PDB entry 8RC8 | X-ray diffraction, 2.00 A resolution | chains A and B

Chain A:
Molecule: Formate dehydrogenase, alpha subunit, selenocysteine-containing
From: Desulfovibrio vulgaris str. Hildenborough
Notes: EC 1.2.1.2
UniProtKB: Q72EJ1 (Q72EJ1_DESVH); residues 1-1005 here = UniProt positions 1-1005
Amino-acid sequence (1013 residues; row label = number of the first residue in the row):
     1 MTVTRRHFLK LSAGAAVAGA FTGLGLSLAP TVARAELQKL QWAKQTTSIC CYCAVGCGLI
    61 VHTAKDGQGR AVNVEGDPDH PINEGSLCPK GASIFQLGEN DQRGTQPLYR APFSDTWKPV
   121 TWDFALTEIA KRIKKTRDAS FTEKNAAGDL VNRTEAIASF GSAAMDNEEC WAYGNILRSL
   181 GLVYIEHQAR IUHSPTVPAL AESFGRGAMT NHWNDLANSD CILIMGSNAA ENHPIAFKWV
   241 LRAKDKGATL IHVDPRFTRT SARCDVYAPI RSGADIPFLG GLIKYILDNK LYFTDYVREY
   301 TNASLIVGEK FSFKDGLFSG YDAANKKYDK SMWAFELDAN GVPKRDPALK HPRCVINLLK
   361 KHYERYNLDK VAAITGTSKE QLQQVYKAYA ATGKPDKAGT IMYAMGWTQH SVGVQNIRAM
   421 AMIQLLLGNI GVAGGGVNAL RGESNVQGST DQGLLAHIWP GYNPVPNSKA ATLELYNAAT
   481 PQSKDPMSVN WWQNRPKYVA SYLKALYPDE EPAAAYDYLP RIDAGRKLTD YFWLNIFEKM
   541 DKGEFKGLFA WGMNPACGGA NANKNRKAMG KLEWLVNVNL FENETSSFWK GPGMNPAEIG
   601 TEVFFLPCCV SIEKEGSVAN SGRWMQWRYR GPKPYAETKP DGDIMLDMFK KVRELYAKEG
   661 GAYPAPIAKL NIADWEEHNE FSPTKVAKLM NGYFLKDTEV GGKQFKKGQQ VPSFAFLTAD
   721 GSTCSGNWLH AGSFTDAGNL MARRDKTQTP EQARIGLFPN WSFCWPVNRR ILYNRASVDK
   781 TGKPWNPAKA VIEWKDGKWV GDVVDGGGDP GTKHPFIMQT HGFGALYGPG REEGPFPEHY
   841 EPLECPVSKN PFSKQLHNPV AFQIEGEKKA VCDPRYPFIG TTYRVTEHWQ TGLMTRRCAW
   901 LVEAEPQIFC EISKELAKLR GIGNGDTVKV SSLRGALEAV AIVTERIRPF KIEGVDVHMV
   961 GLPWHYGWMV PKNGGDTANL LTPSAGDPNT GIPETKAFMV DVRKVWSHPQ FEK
Not modelled in the structure: 1-35, 862-868, 1007-1013
Differences from the reference sequence: expression tag (1006-1013)
Modified positions: Sec192 (selenocysteine)
Disulfides: C845-C872
Metal / ion sites: 4Fe-4S cluster Fe: C50, C53, C57, C88
Ligand contacts:
  - hydrosulfuric acid (H2S): Q188, Sec192, G442, E443, V446
  - molybdopterin guanosine dinucleotide (MGD; 2-amino-5,6-dimercapto-7-methyl-3,7,8a,9-tetrahydro-8-oxa-1,3,9,10-tetraaza-anthracen-4-one guanosine dinucleotide), molecule 1: C53, K90, Sec192, M225, G226, S227, N228, E231, N232, H233, V253, D254, P255, R256, T258, I270, S272, G273, D275, A404, M405, G406, W407, G442, E443, T882, Y883, R884, V885, T886, H888, W889, Q890, H965, K996
  - molybdopterin guanosine dinucleotide (MGD), molecule 2: A164, M165, Q188, I191, Sec192, M405, E443, W551, G552, M553, N554, P555, G558, V578, N579, L580, C608, C609, K614, D641, T882, R884, W889, Q890, T891, G892, L893, M894, W964, N979, T982, T995, K996
  - 4Fe-4S cluster (SF4): C50, Y52, C53, V55, G56, C57, L87, C88, K90, G91, H233, P234, I235
From the paper describing this entry:
  - mutagenesis - C872A: increased catalytic activity
  - allosteric site: C845, C872 (citing earlier work)

Chain B:
Molecule: Formate dehydrogenase, beta subunit, putative
From: Desulfovibrio vulgaris str. Hildenborough
UniProtKB: Q72EJ0 (Q72EJ0_DESVH); numbering as in UniProt (aligned over 2-215)
Amino-acid sequence (214 residues; numbered 2 to 215; the number before each row is that of its first residue):
     2 GKMFFVDLSR CTACRGCQIA CKQWKNLPAE ETRNTGSHQN PPDLSYVTLK TVRFTEKSRK
    62 GPGIDWLFFP EQCRHCVEPP CKGQADVDLE GAVVKDETTG AVLFTELTAK VDGESVRSAC
   122 PYDIPRIDPV TKRLSKCDMC NDRVQNGLLP ACVKTCPTGT MNFGDEQEML ALAEKRLAEV
   182 KKTYPGAVLG DPNDVRVVYL FTRDPKDFYE HAVA
Metal / ion sites: 4Fe-4S cluster Fe site 1: C12, C15, C18, C157; 4Fe-4S cluster Fe site 2: C22, C138, C141, C153; 4Fe-4S cluster Fe site 3: C74, C77, C82, C121
Ligand contacts:
  - 4Fe-4S cluster (SF4), molecule 1: F5, C22, K26, L50, K51, Q73, C138, D139, M140, C141, P151, A152, C153
  - 4Fe-4S cluster (SF4), molecule 2: C12, T13, A14, C15, R16, G17, C18, V53, P71, T156, C157, P158, T159, T161, M162
  - 4Fe-4S cluster (SF4), molecule 3: C74, R75, H76, C77, P80, P81, C82, V103, F105, C121, P122, Y123, I125, P126, K137

Chain A / chain B interface:
Pairs across the interface (100; chain A residue first):
  E36(A) - N147(B)  hydrogen bond (backbone-side chain)
  L37(A) - W25(B)  hydrophobic
  L37(A) - D143(B)
  L37(A) - R144(B)
  L37(A) - N147(B)
  L37(A) - L149(B)  hydrophobic
  K39(A) - Q24(B)  hydrogen bond (side chain-backbone)
  K39(A) - W25(B)  hydrogen bond (side chain-backbone)
  K39(A) - N27(B)  hydrogen bond
  I60(A) - K155(B)
  N73(A) - Q24(B)  hydrogen bond
  N73(A) - W25(B)
  V74(A) - Q24(B)
  E75(A) - W25(B)
  E75(A) - R144(B)  salt bridge
  E75(A) - K155(B)  salt bridge
  G76(A) - K155(B)  hydrogen bond (backbone-side chain)
  P78(A) - K155(B)
  G85(A) - K155(B)
  S86(A) - K155(B)
  S86(A) - T156(B)
  S86(A) - C157(B)  hydrogen bond (side chain-backbone)
  S86(A) - P158(B)
  L87(A) - G17(B)
  L87(A) - T156(B)  hydrogen bond (backbone-side chain)
  P89(A) - C15(B)
  P89(A) - R16(B)
  P89(A) - G17(B)
  P89(A) - I20(B)
  A92(A) - I20(B)  hydrophobic
  A92(A) - Q24(B)
  S93(A) - I20(B)
  F95(A) - Q24(B)
  F95(A) - N27(B)
  A230(A) - T13(B)
  I235(A) - P158(B)  hydrophobic
  F237(A) - T13(B)
  K238(A) - P158(B)
  L241(A) - R11(B)
  L241(A) - T159(B)
  D245(A) - R11(B)  salt bridge
  F257(A) - R60(B)
  F257(A) - G64(B)
  F257(A) - I65(B)
  T258(A) - W67(B)
  R259(A) - T13(B)
  R259(A) - A14(B)  hydrogen bond (side chain-backbone)
  R259(A) - W67(B)
  A262(A) - F69(B)  hydrophobic
  R263(A) - L9(B)
  R263(A) - S10(B)  hydrogen bond (side chain-backbone)
  R263(A) - R11(B)
  R263(A) - C12(B)  hydrogen bond (side chain-backbone)
  R263(A) - Y185(B)  hydrogen bond
  Y267(A) - P63(B)
  P269(A) - P63(B)
  Q381(A) - P63(B)
  T886(A) - C15(B)
  E887(A) - C15(B)
  E887(A) - R16(B)  salt bridge
  A899(A) - A30(B)
  W900(A) - K23(B)
  W900(A) - Q24(B)
  W900(A) - L28(B)  hydrogen bond (side chain-backbone)
  V902(A) - T33(B)
  E903(A) - K23(B)  salt bridge
  E903(A) - A30(B)
  E903(A) - E31(B)  hydrogen bond (side chain-backbone)
  E903(A) - T33(B)  hydrogen bond (backbone-side chain)
  E903(A) - N41(B)
  E903(A) - P42(B)
  E903(A) - T49(B)
  A904(A) - R16(B)  hydrogen bond (backbone-side chain)
  A904(A) - H39(B)
  A904(A) - N41(B)
  E905(A) - R16(B)  salt bridge
  E905(A) - H39(B)  salt bridge
  P906(A) - T33(B)
  P906(A) - R34(B)
  P906(A) - N35(B)
  P906(A) - N41(B)
  Q907(A) - R34(B)
  Q907(A) - N35(B)  hydrogen bond (side chain-backbone)
  F909(A) - H39(B)
  E911(A) - H39(B)  salt bridge
  N924(A) - G37(B)  hydrogen bond (side chain-backbone)
  G925(A) - T36(B)
  G925(A) - G37(B)
  V940(A) - N35(B)
  V940(A) - G37(B)
  A941(A) - G37(B)
  I942(A) - N35(B)
  I942(A) - G37(B)
  T944(A) - E57(B)  hydrogen bond
  E945(A) - S59(B)  hydrogen bond
  E945(A) - I65(B)
  R946(A) - H39(B)
  R946(A) - E57(B)  salt bridge
  R946(A) - I65(B)
  R946(A) - W67(B)
Also at the interface, not in a pair above, chain A (57 interface residues in all): L40, C88, P234, R242, K244, V885, L901
Also at the interface, not in a pair above, chain B (49 interface residues in all): Q19, P29, S38, F55, T184

In short:
Chain A and chain B form an interface of 57 and 49 residues respectively, with 20 hydrogen bonds and 9 salt
bridges. Polar contacts include E75(A)-R144(B), E75(A)-K155(B) and D245(A)-R11(B). Chain A binds molybdopterin
guanosine dinucleotide, 4Fe-4S cluster and hydrosulfuric acid. From the paper: C872A of chain A increases
catalytic activity; an allosteric site at C845(A) and C872(A).
Here chain A is Formate dehydrogenase, alpha subunit, selenocysteine-containing and chain B is Formate
dehydrogenase, beta subunit, putative, both from Desulfovibrio vulgaris str. Hildenborough. Entry 8RC8
(W-formate dehydrogenase from Desulfovibrio vulgaris - Co-crystallized with Formate and Exposed to air for 0
min) was determined by X-ray diffraction (same publication as 8RC9, 8RCA, 8RCB and 8RCC).
